PDB entry 6ZV5 | X-ray diffraction, 1.95 A resolution | chains AAA and BBB of the 6 polymer chains in the assembly

Chain AAA (and BBB):
Protein: Mucin-binding lectin 1
From: Coprinopsis cinerea
Notes: chain BBB of this document is another copy of the same molecule, construct and numbering; everything in this record applies to it too
Reference sequence: B3VS76 (B3VS76_COPCI); residue numbers follow UniProt; this construct covers 2-127
Sequence (126 residues; numbered 2 to 127; the number before each row is that of its first residue):
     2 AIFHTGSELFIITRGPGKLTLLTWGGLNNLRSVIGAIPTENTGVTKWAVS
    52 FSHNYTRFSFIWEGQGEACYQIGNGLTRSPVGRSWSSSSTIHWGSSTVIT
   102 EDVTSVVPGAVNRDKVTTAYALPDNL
What the authors report for this chain:
  - binding site for beta-D-galactopyranose: Trp-94
  - binding site for alpha-L-fucopyranose: His-54, Asn-55, Arg-114
  - specificity-determining residues: Trp-94 (proposed by the authors, not directly observed)
  - mutagenesis - H54A: decreased expression

Chain AAA / chain BBB interface:
Pairs across the interface - 76 pairs, chain AAA then chain BBB:
  Phe-4(AAA) / Tyr-121(BBB)
  His-5(AAA) / Lys-116(BBB)
  His-5(AAA) / Val-117(BBB)
  Thr-6(AAA) / Ile-38(BBB)
  Thr-6(AAA) / Pro-39(BBB)
  Thr-6(AAA) / Lys-116(BBB)  hydrogen bond (backbone-backbone)
  Glu-9(AAA) / Tyr-121(BBB)
  Glu-9(AAA) / Ala-122(BBB)
  Phe-11(AAA) / Ala-122(BBB)
  Phe-11(AAA) / Leu-123(BBB)  hydrophobic
  Phe-11(AAA) / Pro-124(BBB)
  Phe-11(AAA) / Leu-127(BBB)  hydrophobic
  Leu-31(AAA) / Asn-29(BBB)
  Leu-31(AAA) / Asn-55(BBB)
  Val-34(AAA) / His-54(BBB)
  Ile-38(AAA) / Thr-6(BBB)
  Lys-47(AAA) / Leu-127(BBB)  hydrogen bond (side chain-backbone)
  Ala-49(AAA) / Ala-49(BBB)  hydrophobic
  Ser-51(AAA) / Ser-51(BBB)  hydrogen bond
  Ser-51(AAA) / Thr-119(BBB)
  Ser-51(AAA) / Tyr-121(BBB)  hydrogen bond
  Phe-52(AAA) / Val-117(BBB)
  Phe-52(AAA) / Thr-118(BBB)
  Phe-52(AAA) / Thr-119(BBB)
  Phe-52(AAA) / Tyr-121(BBB)
  Ser-53(AAA) / Ser-53(BBB)
  Ser-53(AAA) / His-54(BBB)  hydrogen bond (side chain-backbone)
  His-54(AAA) / Val-34(BBB)
  His-54(AAA) / Ser-53(BBB)  hydrogen bond (backbone-side chain)
  His-54(AAA) / Val-117(BBB)
  His-54(AAA) / Thr-118(BBB)  hydrogen bond
  Asn-55(AAA) / Leu-31(BBB)
  Asn-55(AAA) / Tyr-56(BBB)  hydrogen bond
  Tyr-56(AAA) / Asn-55(BBB)  hydrogen bond
  Gln-72(AAA) / Pro-124(BBB)
  Gln-72(AAA) / Asn-126(BBB)  hydrogen bond
  Gly-74(AAA) / Pro-124(BBB)
  Asn-75(AAA) / Pro-124(BBB)
  Asn-75(AAA) / Asn-126(BBB)  hydrogen bond (backbone-side chain)
  Gly-76(AAA) / Asn-126(BBB)  hydrogen bond (backbone-side chain)
  Leu-77(AAA) / Asn-126(BBB)
  Arg-79(AAA) / Asn-126(BBB)  hydrogen bond (side chain-backbone)
  Trp-94(AAA) / Val-117(BBB)  hydrophobic
  Lys-116(AAA) / His-5(BBB)
  Lys-116(AAA) / Thr-6(BBB)  hydrogen bond (backbone-backbone)
  Val-117(AAA) / His-5(BBB)
  Val-117(AAA) / Phe-52(BBB)
  Val-117(AAA) / His-54(BBB)
  Val-117(AAA) / Trp-94(BBB)  hydrophobic
  Thr-118(AAA) / Phe-52(BBB)
  Thr-118(AAA) / His-54(BBB)  hydrogen bond
  Thr-119(AAA) / Ser-51(BBB)
  Thr-119(AAA) / Phe-52(BBB)
  Tyr-121(AAA) / Phe-4(BBB)
  Tyr-121(AAA) / Glu-9(BBB)
  Tyr-121(AAA) / Ser-51(BBB)  hydrogen bond
  Tyr-121(AAA) / Phe-52(BBB)
  Ala-122(AAA) / Glu-9(BBB)
  Ala-122(AAA) / Phe-11(BBB)
  Leu-123(AAA) / Phe-11(BBB)  hydrophobic
  Leu-123(AAA) / Leu-123(BBB)  hydrophobic
  Leu-123(AAA) / Leu-127(BBB)  hydrophobic
  Pro-124(AAA) / Phe-11(BBB)
  Pro-124(AAA) / Gln-72(BBB)
  Pro-124(AAA) / Gly-74(BBB)
  Pro-124(AAA) / Asn-75(BBB)
  Asn-126(AAA) / Gln-72(BBB)  hydrogen bond
  Asn-126(AAA) / Asn-75(BBB)  hydrogen bond (side chain-backbone)
  Asn-126(AAA) / Gly-76(BBB)  hydrogen bond (side chain-backbone)
  Asn-126(AAA) / Leu-77(BBB)
  Asn-126(AAA) / Arg-79(BBB)  hydrogen bond (backbone-side chain)
  Leu-127(AAA) / Phe-11(BBB)  hydrophobic
  Leu-127(AAA) / Ile-13(BBB)  hydrophobic
  Leu-127(AAA) / Lys-47(BBB)
  Leu-127(AAA) / Arg-79(BBB)
  Leu-127(AAA) / Leu-123(BBB)  hydrophobic
Interface residues without a listed pair, chain AAA (37 interface residues in all): Ile-13, Pro-39, Arg-114, Asp-125
Interface residues without a listed pair, chain BBB (38 interface residues in all): Arg-114, Asp-125

Summary:
Chain AAA and chain BBB form an interface of 37 and 38 residues respectively, with 20 hydrogen bonds. Polar
pairs include Lys-47(AAA)/Leu-127(BBB), Ser-51(AAA)/Ser-51(BBB) and Ser-51(AAA)/Tyr-121(BBB). The paper
reports a binding site for alpha-L-fucopyranose at His-54(AAA), Asn-55(AAA) and Arg-114(AAA); H54A of chain
AAA reduces expression.
Chain AAA and chain BBB are both Mucin-binding lectin 1 (Coprinopsis cinerea); the structure, CML1 crystal
structure in complex with Lewis a tetrasaccharide, was determined by X-ray diffraction (same publication as
6ZU2).
